6E3T - chains A and B; structure by X-ray diffraction, 3.00 A resolution.

[Chain A]
Protein: Aryl hydrocarbon receptor nuclear translocator
From: Mus musculus
UniProt: P53762 (ARNT_MOUSE); residues 82-464 here = UniProt positions 82-464
Amino-acid sequence (384 residues; row label = number of the first residue in the row):
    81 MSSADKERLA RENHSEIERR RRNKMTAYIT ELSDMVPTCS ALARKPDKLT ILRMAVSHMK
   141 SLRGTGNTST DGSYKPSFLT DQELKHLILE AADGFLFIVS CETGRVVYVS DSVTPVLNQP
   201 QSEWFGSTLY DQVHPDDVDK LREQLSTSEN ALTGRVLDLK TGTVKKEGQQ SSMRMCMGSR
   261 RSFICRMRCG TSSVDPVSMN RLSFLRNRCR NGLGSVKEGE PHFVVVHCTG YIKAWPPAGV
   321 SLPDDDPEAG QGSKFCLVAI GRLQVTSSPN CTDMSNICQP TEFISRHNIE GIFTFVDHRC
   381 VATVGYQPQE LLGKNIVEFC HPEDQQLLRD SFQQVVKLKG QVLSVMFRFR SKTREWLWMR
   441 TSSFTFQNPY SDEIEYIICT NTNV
Not modelled in the structure: 81-102, 143-162, 205-206, 226-258, 272-300, 316-333, 347-360, 464
Sequence notes: initiating methionine (81)
Curated features (UniProtKB/Swiss-Prot):
  - region: Leu-167 to Ala-171 (Mediates the transcription activity and dimerization of the AHR:ARNT complex)
  - mutagenesis: His-94 (H94A: Reduces DNA binding), Glu-98 (E98A: Reduces DNA binding), Arg-102 (R102E: Reduces DNA binding. Decreases transcription factor activity), Leu-112 (L112D: Interferes with transcription factor activity; L112E: Impairs heterodimer formation with EPAS1. Impairs heterodimer formation with HIF1A ...), Leu-132 (L132E: Impairs heterodimer formation with EPAS1. Impairs heterodimer formation with HIF1A. Significantly destabilizes ARNT?s heterodimeric interactions with both NPAS1 and NPAS3 ...), Val-136 (V136D: Impairs heterodimer formation with EPAS1. Impairs heterodimer formation with HIF1A. Significantly destabilizes ARNT?s heterodimeric interactions with both NPAS1 and NPAS3 ...), Met-139 (M139D: Interferes with transcription factor activity), Leu-164 (L164D: Does not affect transcription factor activity), Leu-167 (L167E: Highly reduces transcription activity. Impairs interaction with AHR. Impairs heterodimer formation with EPAS1. Impairs heterodimer formation with HIF1A ...), Ile-168 (I168D: Highly reduces transcription activity. Impairs interaction with AHR. Impairs heterodimer formation with EPAS1. Impairs heterodimer formation with HIF1A ...), Ala-171 (A171D: Reduces transcription activity. Markedly reduces interaction with AHR. Impairs heterodimer formation with EPAS1. Markedly decreases heterodimer formation with HIF1A ...), Ile-264 (I264D: Impairs heterodimer formation with EPAS1. Markedly decreases heterodimer formation with HIF1A. Significantly destabilizes ARNT?s heterodimeric interactions with both NPAS1 and NPAS3 ...), 6 further mutagenesis entries in UniProt
From the paper describing this entry:
  - mutagenesis - F446L: increased binding to Endothelial PAS domain-containing protein 1 (chain B)

[Chain B]
Protein: Endothelial PAS domain-containing protein 1
From: Mus musculus
UniProt: P97481 (EPAS1_MOUSE); residue numbers follow UniProt; this construct covers 3-362
Amino-acid sequence (368 residues; each row starts with the number of its first residue):
     2 MADKEKKRSS SELRKEKSRD AARCRRSKET EVFYELAHEL PLPHSVSSHL DKASIMRLAI
    62 SFLRTHKLLS SVCSENESEA EADQQMDNLY LKALEGFIAV VTQDGDMIFL SENISKFMGL
   122 TQVELTGHSI FDFTHPCDHE EIRENLTLKN GSGFGKKSKD VSTERDFFMR MKCTVTNRGR
   182 TVNLKSATWK VLHCTGQVRV YNNCPPHSSL CGSKEPLLSC LIIMCEPIQH PSHMDIPLDS
   242 KTFLSRHSMD MKFTYCDDRI LELIGYHPEE LLGRSAYEFY HALDSENMTK SHQNLCTKGQ
   302 VVSGQYRMLA KHGGYVWLET QGTVIYNPRN LQPQCIMCVN YVLSEIEKND VVFSMDQTES
   362 LEHHHHHH
Not modelled in the structure: 2-29, 42-43, 75-87, 150-162, 179-180, 202-218, 358-369
Sequence notes: initiating methionine (2); expression tag (363-369)
Curated features (UniProtKB/Swiss-Prot):
  - region: Arg-26 to Lys-53 (DNA-binding), Arg-171 to Val-192 (Required for heterodimer formation with ARNT)
  - mutagenesis: Ala-23 (A23D: Decreases HRE DNA binding), Arg-27 (R27A: Decreases HRE DNA binding), Phe-169 (F169D: Decreases heterodimer formation with ARNT), Arg-171 (R171A: Markedly decreases heterodimer formation with ARNT. Impairs heterodimer formation with ARNT; when associated with D-192), Asn-184 (N184D: Decreases HRE DNA binding; when associated with D-186), Lys-186 (K186D: Decreases HRE DNA binding; when associated with D-184), Val-192 (V192D: Markedly decreases heterodimer formation with ARNT. Impairs heterodimer formation with ARNT; when associated with A-171), His-194 (H194A: Decreases heterodimer formation with ARNT)
Small-molecule neighbours: HO7 ((6S)-6-(4-bromophenyl)-2,3,5,6-tetrahydroimidazo[2,1-b][1,3]thiazole): Phe-244, Ser-246, His-248, Met-252, Phe-254, Ala-277, Tyr-281, Met-289, Ser-292, Leu-296, Val-302, Ser-304, Tyr-307, Met-309, Leu-319, Thr-321, Gly-323, Cys-339, Asn-341
From the paper describing this entry:
  - mutagenesis - M252A: unchanged signaling in response to HO7
  - mutagenesis - M252A (Kd 1.4 nM), G323E (Kd 10.5 nM): increased binding to Aryl hydrocarbon receptor nuclear translocator (chain A)
  - mutagenesis - Y281A: unchanged signaling in response to M1002

[How chain A and chain B interact]
Residue-residue contacts (117; chain A residue first):
  Met-105(A) / Lys-53(B)
  Met-105(A) / Ala-54(B)
  Met-105(A) / Met-57(B)  hydrophobic
  Tyr-108(A) / Ala-54(B)
  Tyr-108(A) / Met-57(B)  hydrophobic
  Tyr-108(A) / Arg-58(B)  hydrogen bond
  Tyr-108(A) / Ile-61(B)  hydrophobic
  Glu-111(A) / Arg-58(B)  salt bridge
  Glu-111(A) / Ile-61(B)
  Glu-111(A) / Arg-65(B)  salt bridge
  Leu-112(A) / Met-57(B)  hydrophobic
  Leu-112(A) / Ala-60(B)  hydrophobic
  Leu-112(A) / Ile-61(B)  hydrophobic
  Met-115(A) / Leu-64(B)  hydrophobic
  Met-115(A) / Arg-65(B)
  Met-115(A) / Lys-68(B)  hydrogen bond
  Leu-129(A) / Glu-30(B)
  Leu-129(A) / Val-33(B)  hydrophobic
  Leu-132(A) / Val-33(B)  hydrophobic
  Leu-132(A) / Phe-34(B)  hydrophobic
  Arg-133(A) / Glu-32(B)  salt bridge
  Arg-133(A) / Val-33(B)
  Ala-135(A) / Leu-37(B)  hydrophobic
  Val-136(A) / Val-33(B)
  Val-136(A) / Glu-36(B)
  Val-136(A) / Leu-37(B)  hydrophobic
  Met-139(A) / Leu-37(B)  hydrophobic
  Lys-140(A) / Glu-36(B)  salt bridge
  Lys-140(A) / Glu-40(B)
  Leu-142(A) / His-67(B)
  Leu-164(A) / Asp-88(B)
  Lys-165(A) / Tyr-91(B)
  His-166(A) / Val-73(B)
  Leu-167(A) / Phe-110(B)  hydrophobic
  Leu-167(A) / Ile-223(B)  hydrophobic
  Ile-168(A) / Leu-95(B)  hydrophobic
  Glu-170(A) / Gln-198(B)
  Glu-170(A) / Arg-200(B)  salt bridge
  Glu-170(A) / Ile-223(B)
  Ala-171(A) / Ile-99(B)  hydrophobic
  Ala-171(A) / Thr-196(B)
  Ala-171(A) / Gly-197(B)
  Ala-171(A) / Ile-223(B)
  Ala-171(A) / Met-225(B)
  Ala-172(A) / Met-225(B)  hydrophobic
  Leu-176(A) / Tyr-91(B)  hydrophobic
  Ile-178(A) / Leu-90(B)  hydrophobic
  Ser-190(A) / Tyr-91(B)
  Lys-220(A) / Asp-240(B)  salt bridge
  Lys-220(A) / Lys-242(B)
  Lys-220(A) / Val-343(B)
  Glu-223(A) / Asp-240(B)
  Glu-223(A) / Ser-241(B)  hydrogen bond (side chain-backbone)
  Gln-224(A) / Asp-240(B)  hydrogen bond
  Ser-259(A) / Pro-238(B)
  Arg-260(A) / Lys-93(B)  hydrogen bond (side chain-backbone)
  Arg-260(A) / Leu-95(B)
  Arg-260(A) / Ile-237(B)
  Arg-260(A) / Pro-238(B)
  Arg-261(A) / Ile-237(B)
  Arg-261(A) / Pro-238(B)
  Ser-262(A) / Ile-237(B)
  Ile-264(A) / Glu-320(B)
  Ile-264(A) / Leu-344(B)  hydrophobic
  Arg-266(A) / Leu-344(B)  hydrogen bond (side chain-backbone)
  Arg-266(A) / Ser-345(B)
  Val-305(A) / Gln-306(B)
  His-307(A) / Glu-320(B)  salt bridge
  Thr-309(A) / Ala-94(B)
  Thr-309(A) / Leu-95(B)
  Thr-309(A) / Glu-96(B)
  Tyr-311(A) / Leu-90(B)
  Tyr-311(A) / Lys-93(B)
  Tyr-311(A) / Ala-94(B)  hydrophobic
  Val-338(A) / Ala-94(B)
  Ile-340(A) / Tyr-91(B)  hydrophobic
  Ile-340(A) / Ala-94(B)
  Ile-340(A) / Leu-95(B)  hydrophobic
  Arg-342(A) / Glu-227(B)  salt bridge
  Val-345(A) / Asp-167(B)
  Ile-364(A) / Ala-283(B)  hydrophobic
  Ile-364(A) / Leu-284(B)  hydrophobic
  Arg-366(A) / Tyr-281(B)  hydrogen bond (side chain-backbone)
  Arg-366(A) / Ala-283(B)
  Phe-373(A) / Met-356(B)
  Thr-374(A) / Phe-354(B)
  Thr-374(A) / Ser-355(B)
  Thr-374(A) / Met-356(B)  hydrogen bond (backbone-backbone)
  Phe-375(A) / His-282(B)
  Phe-375(A) / Ala-283(B)
  Phe-375(A) / Leu-310(B)  hydrophobic
  Phe-375(A) / Phe-354(B)
  Val-376(A) / Phe-354(B)  hydrogen bond (backbone-backbone)
  His-378(A) / Lys-349(B)
  His-378(A) / Val-352(B)
  Pro-388(A) / Val-353(B)
  Gln-389(A) / Val-353(B)
  Leu-392(A) / Phe-354(B)
  Leu-392(A) / Ser-355(B)
  Leu-392(A) / Met-356(B)
  Gly-393(A) / Met-356(B)
  Phe-446(A) / Tyr-278(B)  hydrophobic
  Phe-446(A) / Thr-290(B)
  Asn-448(A) / Asp-251(B)  hydrogen bond (side chain-backbone)
  Pro-449(A) / Tyr-278(B)
  Pro-449(A) / His-293(B)
  Pro-449(A) / Gln-294(B)
  Tyr-450(A) / Met-250(B)
  Tyr-450(A) / Asp-251(B)
  Tyr-450(A) / Cys-297(B)  hydrophobic
  Ser-451(A) / Asp-251(B)  hydrogen bond
  Glu-453(A) / Lys-253(B)  salt bridge
  Glu-455(A) / Ser-276(B)  hydrogen bond
  Glu-455(A) / Tyr-278(B)
  Tyr-456(A) / Tyr-278(B)
  Tyr-456(A) / Ser-286(B)  hydrogen bond
  Ile-458(A) / Ser-286(B)
Also at the interface, not in a pair above, chain A (74 interface residues in all): Lys-104, Ile-109, Glu-163, Asp-173, Asp-216, Asp-217, Asp-219, Phe-263, Gly-310, Gln-344, Ile-372, Asp-377, Arg-379
Also at the interface, not in a pair above, chain B (77 interface residues in all): Leu-70, Cys-74, Leu-92, Val-101, Glu-165, Arg-166, His-194, Ile-224, Glu-279, Tyr-342, Glu-346

[Overview]
The interface between chain A and chain B involves 74 residues on one side and 77 on the other; the contacts
include 13 hydrogen bonds and 9 salt bridges. Polar contacts include Glu-111(A)/Arg-58(B),
Glu-111(A)/Arg-65(B) and Arg-133(A)/Glu-32(B). From the paper: M252A and G323E of chain B increase binding to
Aryl hydrocarbon receptor nuclear translocator (chain A); F446L of chain A increases binding to Endothelial
PAS domain-containing protein 1 (chain B).
Chain A is Aryl hydrocarbon receptor nuclear translocator and chain B is Endothelial PAS domain-containing
protein 1, both from Mus musculus; the structure, Crystal Structure of the Heterodimeric HIF-2 Complex with
Antagonist T1001, was determined by X-ray diffraction together with 6E3S and 6E3U from the same study.
